PDB entry 7PYK | electron microscopy, 4.10 A resolution (low resolution: residue-level contacts below are approximate; hydrogen-bond / salt-bridge calls are withheld) | chains C and T of the 9 polymer chains in the assembly

== Chain C ==
Protein: DNA-directed RNA polymerase subunit beta
Organism: Escherichia coli
Notes: EC 2.7.7.6
UniProt: P0A8V4 (RPOB_ECO57); numbering as in UniProt (aligned over 1-1342)
Amino-acid sequence (1342 residues; row label = number of the first residue in the row):
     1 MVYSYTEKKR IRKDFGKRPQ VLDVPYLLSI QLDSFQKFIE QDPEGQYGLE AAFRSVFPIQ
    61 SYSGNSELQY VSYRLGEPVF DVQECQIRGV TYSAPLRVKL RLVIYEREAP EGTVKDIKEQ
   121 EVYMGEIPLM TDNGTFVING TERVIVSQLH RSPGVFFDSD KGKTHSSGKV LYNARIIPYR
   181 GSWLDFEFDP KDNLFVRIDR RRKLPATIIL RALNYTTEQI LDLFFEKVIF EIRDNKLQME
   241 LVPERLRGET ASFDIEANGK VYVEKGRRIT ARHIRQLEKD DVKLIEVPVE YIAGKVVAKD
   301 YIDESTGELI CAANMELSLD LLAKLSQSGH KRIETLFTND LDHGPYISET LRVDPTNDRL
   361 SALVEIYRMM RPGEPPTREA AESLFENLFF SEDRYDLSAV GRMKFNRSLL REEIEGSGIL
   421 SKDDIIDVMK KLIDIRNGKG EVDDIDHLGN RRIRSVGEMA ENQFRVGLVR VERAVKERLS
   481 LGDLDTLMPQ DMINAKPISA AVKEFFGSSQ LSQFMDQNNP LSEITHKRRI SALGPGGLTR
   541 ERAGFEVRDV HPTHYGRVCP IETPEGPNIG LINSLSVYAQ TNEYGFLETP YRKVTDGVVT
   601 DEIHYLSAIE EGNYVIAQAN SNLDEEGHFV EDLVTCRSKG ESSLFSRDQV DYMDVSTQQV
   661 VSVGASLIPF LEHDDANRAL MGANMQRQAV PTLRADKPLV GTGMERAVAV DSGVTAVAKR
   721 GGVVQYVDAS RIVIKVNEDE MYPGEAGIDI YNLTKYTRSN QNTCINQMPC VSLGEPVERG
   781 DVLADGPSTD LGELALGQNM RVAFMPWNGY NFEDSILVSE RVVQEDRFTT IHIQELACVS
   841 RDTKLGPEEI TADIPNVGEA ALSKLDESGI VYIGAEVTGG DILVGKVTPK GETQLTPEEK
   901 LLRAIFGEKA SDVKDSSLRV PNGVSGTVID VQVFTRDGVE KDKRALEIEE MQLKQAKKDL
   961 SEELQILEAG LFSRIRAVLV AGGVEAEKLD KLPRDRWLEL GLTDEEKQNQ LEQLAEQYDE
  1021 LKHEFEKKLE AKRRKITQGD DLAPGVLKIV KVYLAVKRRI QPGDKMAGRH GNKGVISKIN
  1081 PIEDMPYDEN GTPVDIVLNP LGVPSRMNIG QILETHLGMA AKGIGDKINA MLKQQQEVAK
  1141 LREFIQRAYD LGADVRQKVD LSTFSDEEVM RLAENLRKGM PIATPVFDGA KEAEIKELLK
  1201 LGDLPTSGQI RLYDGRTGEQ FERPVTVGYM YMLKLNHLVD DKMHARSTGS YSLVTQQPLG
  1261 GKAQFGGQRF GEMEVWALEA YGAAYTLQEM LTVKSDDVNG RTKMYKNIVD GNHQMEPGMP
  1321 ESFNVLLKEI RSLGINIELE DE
Unresolved in the structure: 1
Curated features (UniProtKB/Swiss-Prot):
  - modified residue (N6-acetyllysine): Lys1022, Lys1200

== Chain T ==
Molecule: tDNA
Sequence (39 nucleotides; numbered 1 to 39; the number before each row is that of its first residue):
     1 CTCTGAATCT CTTCCGACGC GCCGCGGGAC GTACTGACC
Unresolved in the structure: 1, 32-39

== How chain C and chain T interact ==
Pairs across the interface - 11 pairs, chain C then chain T:
  Asn139(C) with DC25(T)
  Arg202(C) with DC11(T)
  Lys203(C) with DT10(T)
  Lys496(C) with DA29(T)
  Phe514(C) with DG24(T)
  Gly1261(C) with DG21(T)
  Lys1262(C) with DG21(T)
  Arg1269(C) with DG19(T); DC20(T)
  Gly1271(C) with DG19(T)
  Glu1272(C) with DG19(T)
Other interface residues (no listed pair), chain C (15 interface residues in all): Arg143, Ser508, Glu541, Gly1260, Ala1263
Other interface residues (no listed pair), chain T (11 interface residues in all): DG16, DC22, DC23

== Overview ==
Chain C and chain T form an interface of 15 and 11 residues respectively.
Here chain C is DNA-directed RNA polymerase subunit beta (Escherichia coli) and chain T is tDNA. Entry 7PYK
(CryoEM structure of E.coli RNA polymerase elongation complex bound to NusA (NusA elongation complex in
more-swiveled ...) was determined by electron microscopy, deposited together with 7PY0, 7PY1, 7PY3, 7PY5,
7PY6, 7PY7 and 4 further entries.
